Entry 9E0J (electron microscopy, 2.40 A resolution); this record covers chains H and P of the 30 polymer chains in the assembly.

# Chain H
Molecule: Photosystem I P700 chlorophyll a apoprotein A2
From: Anthocerotibacter panamensis
Chain sequence (749 residues; each row starts with the number of its first residue):
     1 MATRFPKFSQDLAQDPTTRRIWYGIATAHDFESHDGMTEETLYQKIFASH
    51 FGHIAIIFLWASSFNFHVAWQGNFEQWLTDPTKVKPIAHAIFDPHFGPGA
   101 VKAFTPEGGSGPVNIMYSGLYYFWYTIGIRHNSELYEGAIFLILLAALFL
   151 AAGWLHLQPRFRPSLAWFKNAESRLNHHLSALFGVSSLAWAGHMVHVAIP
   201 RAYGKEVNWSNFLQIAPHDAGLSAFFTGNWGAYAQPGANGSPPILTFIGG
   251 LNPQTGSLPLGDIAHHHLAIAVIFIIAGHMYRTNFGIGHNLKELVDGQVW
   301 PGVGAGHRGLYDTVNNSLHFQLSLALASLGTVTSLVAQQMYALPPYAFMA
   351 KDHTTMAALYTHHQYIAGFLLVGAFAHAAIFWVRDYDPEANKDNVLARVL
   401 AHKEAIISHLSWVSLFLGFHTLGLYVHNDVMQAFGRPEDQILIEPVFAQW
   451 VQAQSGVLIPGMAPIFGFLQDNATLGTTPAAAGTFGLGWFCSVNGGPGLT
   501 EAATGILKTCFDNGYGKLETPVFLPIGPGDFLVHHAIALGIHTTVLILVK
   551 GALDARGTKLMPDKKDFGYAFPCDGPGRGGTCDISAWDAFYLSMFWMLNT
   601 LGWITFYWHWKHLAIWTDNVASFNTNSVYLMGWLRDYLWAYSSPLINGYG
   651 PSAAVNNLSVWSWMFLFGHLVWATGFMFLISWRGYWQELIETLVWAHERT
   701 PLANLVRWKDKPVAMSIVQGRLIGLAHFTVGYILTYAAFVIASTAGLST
Unresolved in the structure: 1-2, 749
Metal / ion sites: chlorophyll a Mg (16 sites), coordinated by His67, Asp93, His95, His156, His177, His178, His193, His265, His266, Gln339, His377, His402, His409, His420, His535, His542; 4Fe-4S cluster Fe: Cys573, Cys582 (shared with 2 residues of chain G)
Small-molecule neighbours:
  - Menaquinone-4 (1L3): Ile21, Trp22, Met677, Phe678, Ser681, Trp682, Arg683, Trp686, Ile690, Val713, Ala714, Met715, Ser716, Gly720
  - beta,beta-carotene-4,4'-dione (45D): Ile56, Leu59, Leu150
  - beta-carotene (BCR), molecule 1: Ile54, Ile57, Phe58, Trp60, Phe149, Ala181, Leu182, Val185, Ser186, Leu188
  - beta-carotene (BCR), molecule 2: Phe58, Asn65, Phe123, Trp124, Ile127, Ile129, Gly138, Phe141, Leu142, Leu145, Trp209, Phe212
  - beta-carotene (BCR), molecule 3: Leu188, Leu222, Phe225, Leu268, Val272, Ile275, Ile276, His279, Ile287
  - beta-carotene (BCR), molecule 4: Phe320, Ser323, Leu324, Ala327, Thr331, Leu371, Ala374, Phe375, Ala378, Phe381, Trp382, Leu396, Ala552
  - beta-carotene (BCR), molecule 5: Phe375, Val399, Ile406, Val549, Leu553
  - beta-carotene (BCR), molecule 6: Phe416, Leu417, His420, Thr421, Leu424, Ile443, Phe531, His535
  - beta-carotene (BCR), molecule 7: Leu422, Gly423, Val426
  - beta-carotene (BCR), molecule 8: Val660, Trp663, Met664, Phe667, Trp686, Leu689, Ile690, Leu693
  - beta-carotene (BCR), molecule 9: Thr700, Pro701, Leu702, Ala703
  - chlorophyll a isomer (CL0): Leu634, Leu638, Trp639
  - chlorophyll a (CLA), molecule 1: Phe5, Phe8, Gly24, Ile25, Ala28, His29, Phe31, His34, Lys45, Ser49, His53, Ile56
  - chlorophyll a (CLA), molecule 2: Thr18, Ile21, Trp22, Ile690, Leu693, Val694, His697, Val706, Arg707, Trp708, Lys709, Asp710, Pro712, Val713
  - chlorophyll a (CLA), molecule 3: Trp22, Phe667, Leu670, Val671, Thr674, Met677, Phe678, Met715, Ile723, Ala726, His727, Val730
  - chlorophyll a (CLA), molecule 4: Ile25, Ala26, Thr27, Ala28, His29, Asp30, His319, Leu322, Leu326, Phe369, Leu370, Val372, Gly373, Ala376, His377, Ile380, Arg384, Tyr569, Trp587, Phe590, Phe667, Val730, Leu734
  - chlorophyll a (CLA), molecule 5: His29, Phe31, Tyr43, Ile46, Ser49, His50, His53, Ile54, Ile57, Phe168, Arg174, His178, Leu182, Phe183, Leu318, His319, Gln321, Leu322, Ala325, Leu326, Leu329
  - chlorophyll a (CLA), molecule 6: His29, His53, Ile56, Ile57, Trp60, Leu326, Leu329, Ile366, Phe369, Leu370
  - chlorophyll a (CLA), molecule 7: Phe47, Phe51, Leu148, Ala151, Ala152, Leu155, His156, Arg160, Phe161, Pro163, Trp167
  - chlorophyll a (CLA), molecule 8: Phe47, His50, Phe51, Ile54, Phe123, Phe149, Trp167, Phe168, Asn170, Ser173, Arg174, His177, His178, Ala181, Leu182, Phe183
  - chlorophyll a (CLA), molecule 9: Ile56, Leu59, Trp60, Ser62, Ser63, Phe66, His67, Trp70, Gln71, His89, Ala90, Ile91, Phe92, Ile143
  - chlorophyll a (CLA), molecule 10: Ile56, Trp60, Ser63, Phe64, His67, Ala88, His89, Asn114, Ile115, Met116, Tyr117, Ser118, Leu120, Val660, Trp661, Met664
  - chlorophyll a (CLA), molecule 11: Ile57, Phe58, Trp60, Ala61, Phe64, Ser118, Gly119, Leu120, Phe123, Val185, Ser186, Ala189, Leu329, Val332, Thr333, Val336, Met340, Tyr346, Leu359, His362, His363, Ile366, Leu370
  - chlorophyll a (CLA), molecule 12: Trp60, Phe64, Tyr117, Ser118, Leu120, Ala358, Leu359, Thr361, His362, Tyr365, Ile366, Phe369, Trp661, Met664, Ile733, Leu734, Tyr736, Ala737, Val740, Ile741
  - chlorophyll a (CLA), molecule 13: His89, Ile91, Phe92, Asp93, His95, Phe96, Ala100, Phe104, Asn114, Ser659, Val660, Trp663
  - chlorophyll a (CLA), molecule 14: Phe123, Thr126, Ile127, Leu182, Phe183, Ser186, Ser187, Trp190, Met194, Leu258, Ile263, His266, His267, Ile270, Phe274, Val332, Leu335, Val336, Gln339, Met340, Pro345, Tyr346
  - chlorophyll a (CLA), molecule 15: Ile127, Gly128, Ile129, Glu134, Glu137, Gly138, Phe141, Leu145, Ser186, Ala189, Trp190, Gly192, His193, His196, Val197, Arg201, Val207, Asn208, Trp209, Phe212
  - chlorophyll a (CLA), molecule 16: Phe141, Leu144, Leu145, Ala147, Leu148, Ala151, Trp154, Leu155, Gln158, Arg160, Phe161
  - chlorophyll a (CLA), molecule 17: Trp167, Asn170, Ser173, His177, Thr283, Asn284, Phe285
  - chlorophyll a (CLA), molecule 18: Ala171, Arg174, Leu175, His178, Leu179, Phe183, Phe274, Leu291, Val295, Tyr311, Val314, Asn315, Leu324, Ala325, Ser328, Leu329, Val332
  - chlorophyll a (CLA), molecule 19: Leu175, Leu179, Phe183, Ile273, Phe274, Ala277, Met280, Tyr281, Leu291, Leu294, Val295
  - chlorophyll a (CLA), molecule 20: Asn176, His177, Ser180, Ala181, Val185, Ile275, Gly278, His279, Tyr281, Thr283, Phe285, Ile287
  - chlorophyll a (CLA), molecule 21: Leu188, Ala189, Ala191, Gly192, Val195, His196, Phe212, Leu213, Gln214, Ile215, Ala216, Pro217, His218, Ala220, Gly221, Leu222, Tyr233, Leu245, Leu268
  - chlorophyll a (CLA), molecule 22: Trp209, Phe212, Leu213, Gln214
  - chlorophyll a (CLA), molecule 23: Gly228, Trp230, Gly231, Tyr233, Ala234, Leu245, Thr246, Phe247, His265, Leu268, Ala269, Val272, Thr484
  - chlorophyll a (CLA), molecule 24: Phe247, Gly249, Gly250, Leu258, Asp262, Ile263, His265, His266, Ala269, Ile270, Leu335, Gln339, Leu343, Phe485, Trp489
  - chlorophyll a (CLA), molecule 25: Ile276, His279, Met280, Ile287, Gly288, His289
  - chlorophyll a (CLA), molecule 26: His289, Glu293, Leu294, Gly297, Gln298, Val299, Trp300
  - chlorophyll a (CLA), molecule 27: Leu294, Val295, Gln298, Trp300, Val303, His307, Leu310, Val314, Phe320, Val395, Leu396, Val399
  - chlorophyll a (CLA), molecule 28: Gly302, Val303, Val395, Arg398, Val399, His402, Ala405, Ile406, His409
  - chlorophyll a (CLA), molecule 29: Leu324, Ala327, Ser328, Thr331, Val332, Leu335, Gln338, Gln339, Tyr341, Ala342, Leu343, Trp489, Val522, Phe523
  - chlorophyll a (CLA), molecule 30: Thr331, Ser334, Leu335, Gln338, Gln364, Gly368, Leu371, Val372, Phe375, Ile541, Thr544, Val545, Leu548, Met597, Thr600, Leu601, Ile604
  - chlorophyll a (CLA), molecule 31: Gln338, Tyr341, Tyr360, Gln364, Phe447, Ala448, Trp450, Val451, Gln452, Phe523, Leu524, Ile526, His534, Ile537, Ile541, Ile604, Tyr607, Trp608, Lys611, His612
  - chlorophyll a (CLA), molecule 32: Tyr365, Thr421, Leu422, Tyr425, Val533, Ala536, Leu539, Asn599, Trp603, Phe606, Leu630, Trp633, Leu634, Leu638, Ser642, Ile646, Phe665, His669, Trp672, Phe728, Tyr732, Thr735, Tyr736, Phe739
  - chlorophyll a (CLA), molecule 33: Ala405, His409, Trp412
  - chlorophyll a (CLA), molecule 34: Ile406, His409, Leu410, Trp412, Val413, Ala538, Ile541, His542, Val545
  - chlorophyll a (CLA), molecule 35: Ser408, His409, Ser411, Trp412, Leu415, Phe419
  - chlorophyll a (CLA), molecule 36: Ser411, Ser414, Leu415, Gly418, Phe419, Leu422, Leu539, Thr543, Leu546, Ile547, Leu592, Phe595, Trp596
  - chlorophyll a (CLA), molecule 37: Trp412, Leu415, Phe416, Phe419, His420
  - chlorophyll a (CLA), molecule 38: Trp412, Val413, Phe416, Leu417, Glu444, Pro445, Val446, Phe447, Ala448, Ile526, Phe531, His534, His535, Ala538, His542
  - chlorophyll a (CLA), molecule 39: Phe419, Gly423, Leu424, Val426, His427, Val430, Met431, Phe434, Arg436, Asp439, Ile441
  - chlorophyll a (CLA), molecule 40: Leu422, Val426, Asp429, Val430, Leu539, Phe595, Trp596, Asn599, Trp603, Leu630, Leu634, Trp672, Phe728, Tyr732
  - chlorophyll a (CLA), molecule 41: Val446, Phe447, Trp450, Met462
  - chlorophyll a (CLA), molecule 42: Trp450, Val451, Gln454, Ser455, Leu475, Thr477, Thr478, Trp489, Phe523
  - chlorophyll a (CLA), molecule 43: Phe466, Thr477, Thr478, Pro479, Ala480, Phe485
  - chlorophyll a (CLA), molecule 44: Trp663, Leu666, Phe667, His669, Leu670, Trp672, Ala673, Phe676
  - chlorophyll a (CLA), molecule 45: Leu670, Ala673, Thr674, Phe676, Met677, Ile680, Ser681, Tyr685, Trp686, Leu689
  - chlorophyll a (CLA), molecule 46: Leu693, Ala696, His697, Thr700, Ala703, Val706
  - chlorophyll a (CLA), molecule 47: Trp695, Ala696, Arg699, Thr700, Pro701
  - chlorophyll a (CLA), molecule 48: Pro701, Leu702, Ala703
  - 4Fe-4S cluster (SF4): Cys573, Gly575, Pro576, Thr581, Cys582, Trp682, Ile717, Arg721

# Chain P
Molecule: Photosystem I reaction center subunit III
From: Anthocerotibacter panamensis
Chain sequence (177 residues; numbered 1 to 177; the number before each row is that of its first residue):
     1 MKGRMFSWLLGCLMVLCLSPLVLAEPLGNTIPCSESQAFKDLKDARINGL
    51 KEKIAATDPATQYAKDLTASMELWEYRYANYEKNASCDKDSGQPHLIVDG
   101 RLSHAGDFIIPSILFLWLAGALGWAGRDYLLKTQNAMDEILIDFSKAVPS
   151 LVLGLAWPLFAIPQILSGAIRDNRVKP
Unresolved in the structure: 1-25, 174-177
Small-molecule neighbours:
  - beta-carotene (BCR), molecule 1: Tyr76, Leu96, Asp107, Phe108, Pro111, Leu114
  - beta-carotene (BCR), molecule 2: Asp99, Gly100, Phe108, Gly120, Gly123, Trp124, Trp157, Ala161, Ile165
  - beta-carotene (BCR), molecule 3: Pro111, Leu114, Phe115, Leu118, Ala119, Leu122
  - beta-carotene (BCR), molecule 4: Leu118, Ala121, Leu122, Phe144, Val148, Leu151, Leu155
  - chlorophyll a (CLA), molecule 1: Arg77, Leu118, Leu155
  - chlorophyll a (CLA), molecule 2: Val98, Phe108, Ser112, Leu116
  - chlorophyll a (CLA), molecule 3: Asp99, Gly100, Arg101, Leu102, Ile109
  - chlorophyll a (CLA), molecule 4: Phe108, Pro111, Ser112, Phe115, Leu116, Ala119, Leu122, Gly123, Trp157
  - chlorophyll a (CLA), molecule 5: Ile110, Ile113, Leu114
  - chlorophyll a (CLA), molecule 6: Leu122, Gly123, Ala125, Gly126, Arg127, Tyr129, Ala147, Ser150, Leu151
  - chlorophyll a (CLA), molecule 7: Gly126, Tyr129, Leu130, Glu139, Ile140, Ile142, Phe144, Val148, Leu151

# How chain H and chain P interact
Residue-residue contacts (39; chain H residue first):
  Gly435(H) - Arg46(P)  hydrogen bond (backbone-side chain)
  Arg436(H) - Trp74(P)
  Pro437(H) - Gln93(P)
  Glu438(H) - Arg46(P)  salt bridge
  Glu438(H) - Trp74(P)
  Glu438(H) - Tyr78(P)  hydrogen bond
  Glu438(H) - Tyr81(P)  hydrogen bond (backbone-side chain)
  Glu438(H) - Pro94(P)
  Asp439(H) - Trp74(P)
  Asp439(H) - Arg77(P)  salt bridge
  Asp439(H) - Tyr81(P)  hydrogen bond
  Gln440(H) - Gln93(P)
  Ile441(H) - Leu96(P)  hydrophobic
  Leu442(H) - Gln93(P)
  Leu442(H) - Pro94(P)
  Leu442(H) - His95(P)
  Leu442(H) - Leu96(P)  hydrogen bond (backbone-backbone)
  Ile443(H) - Leu96(P)
  Ile443(H) - Val98(P)  hydrophobic
  Glu444(H) - Gly28(P)
  Glu444(H) - Asn29(P)
  Glu444(H) - Thr30(P)
  Glu444(H) - His95(P)  salt bridge
  Glu444(H) - Leu96(P)  hydrogen bond (backbone-backbone)
  Glu444(H) - Ile97(P)
  Val446(H) - Ile97(P)  hydrophobic
  Val446(H) - Asp99(P)
  Val446(H) - Arg101(P)
  Phe447(H) - Val98(P)
  Phe447(H) - Asp99(P)
  Gln449(H) - Gly28(P)
  Ile459(H) - Gly28(P)
  Pro460(H) - Pro26(P)
  Pro460(H) - Gly28(P)
  Gly461(H) - Pro26(P)
  Gly461(H) - Leu27(P)
  Gly461(H) - Gly28(P)
  Ile526(H) - Asn29(P)  hydrogen bond (backbone-side chain)
  Pro528(H) - His95(P)
Also at the interface, not in a pair above, chain H (22 interface residues in all): Glu404, Met462, Asn624, Thr625
Also at the interface, not in a pair above, chain P (21 interface residues in all): Leu42, Ser91, Asn173

# Overview
The interface between chain H and chain P involves 22 residues on one side and 21 on the other; the contacts
include 7 hydrogen bonds and 3 salt bridges. Among the polar pairs are Glu438(H)-Arg46(P), Asp439(H)-Arg77(P)
and Glu444(H)-His95(P).
Chain H is Photosystem I P700 chlorophyll a apoprotein A2 and chain P is Photosystem I reaction center subunit
III, both from Anthocerotibacter panamensis; the structure, Structure and evolution of Photosystem I in the
early-branching cyanobacterium Anthocerotibacter panamensis, was determined by electron microscopy.
